Entry 1IXE (X-ray diffraction, 2.30 A resolution); this record covers chains A and B.

== Chain A (and B) ==
Molecule: citrate synthase
From: Thermus thermophilus
Notes: EC 4.1.3.7; chain B of this document is another copy of the same molecule, construct and numbering; everything in this record applies to it too
UniProtKB: Q9LCX9 (Q9LCX9_THETH); residues 1-377 here = UniProt positions 1-377
Chain sequence (377 residues; each row starts with the number of its first residue):
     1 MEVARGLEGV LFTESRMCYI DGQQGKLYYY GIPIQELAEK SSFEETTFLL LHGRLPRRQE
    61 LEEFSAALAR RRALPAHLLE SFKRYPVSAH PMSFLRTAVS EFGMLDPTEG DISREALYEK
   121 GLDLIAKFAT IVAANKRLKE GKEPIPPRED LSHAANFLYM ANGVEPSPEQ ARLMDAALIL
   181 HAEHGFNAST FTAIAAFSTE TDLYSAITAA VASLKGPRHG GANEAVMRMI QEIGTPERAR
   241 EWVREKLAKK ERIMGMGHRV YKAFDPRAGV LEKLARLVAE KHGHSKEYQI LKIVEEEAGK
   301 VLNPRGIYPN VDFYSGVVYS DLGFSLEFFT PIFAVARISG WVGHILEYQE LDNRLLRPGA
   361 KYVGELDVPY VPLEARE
Disordered / not traced: 1-2, 281-283, 377 (chain B: 1-2, 281-284, 377)
Small-molecule neighbours: coenzyme A (COA): Ala222, Leu247, Lys250, Glu251, Arg252, Ile253, Met254, Gly255, Met256, Gly257, His258, Arg259, Lys262, Leu302, Arg305, Ile307, Asn310, Asp312
What the authors report for this chain:
  - binding site for citric acid: His184, His219, Gly220, His258, Arg267, Asp312, Arg337, Arg357
  - catalytic residues: His219, His258, Asp312 (by similarity / conservation)
  - conformationally variable residues (domain motion, loop rearrangement): His219 to Gly221, His258, Arg267, Asp312
  - binding site for coenzyme A: Arg218, Arg252, Ile253, Gly255, Met256, Arg259, Lys262, Leu302, Ile307, Asn310, Arg354
  - contacts within the chain: Gly216-His219 (backbone contact), Leu214-Gly220 (backbone contact), Gly221-Ala225 (backbone contact), Leu214-Gly221 (backbone contact)

== How chain A and chain B interact ==
Pairs across the interface (232; chain A residue first):
  Val3(A) - Leu11(B)
  Val3(A) - Phe12(B)
  Val3(A) - Thr13(B)
  Ala4(A) - Leu11(B)  hydrogen bond (backbone-backbone)
  Ala4(A) - Phe12(B)
  Arg5(A) - Phe12(B)
  Arg5(A) - Glu14(B)  salt bridge
  Arg5(A) - Leu351(B)  hydrogen bond (side chain-backbone)
  Arg5(A) - Asp352(B)  salt bridge
  Arg5(A) - Arg354(B)
  Gly6(A) - Leu355(B)
  Gly6(A) - Leu356(B)
  Gly6(A) - Arg357(B)  hydrogen bond (backbone-backbone)
  Leu7(A) - Val10(B)  hydrophobic
  Leu7(A) - Phe12(B)  hydrophobic
  Leu7(A) - Phe191(B)  hydrophobic
  Leu7(A) - Arg357(B)
  Leu7(A) - Pro358(B)
  Val10(A) - Leu7(B)  hydrophobic
  Val10(A) - Pro358(B)
  Val10(A) - Gly359(B)  hydrogen bond (backbone-backbone)
  Leu11(A) - Val3(B)
  Leu11(A) - Ala4(B)  hydrogen bond (backbone-backbone)
  Leu11(A) - Gly359(B)
  Leu11(A) - Ala360(B)
  Phe12(A) - Val3(B)
  Phe12(A) - Ala4(B)
  Phe12(A) - Arg5(B)
  Phe12(A) - Gly6(B)
  Phe12(A) - Leu7(B)  hydrophobic
  Phe12(A) - Pro358(B)  hydrophobic
  Phe12(A) - Gly359(B)  hydrogen bond (backbone-backbone)
  Thr13(A) - Val3(B)
  Thr13(A) - Ala360(B)
  Thr13(A) - Lys361(B)  hydrogen bond (backbone-backbone)
  Glu14(A) - Lys361(B)
  Glu14(A) - Val363(B)
  Ser15(A) - Lys361(B)  hydrogen bond (backbone-backbone)
  Ser15(A) - Tyr362(B)
  Ser15(A) - Val363(B)  hydrogen bond (backbone-backbone)
  Ser15(A) - Gly364(B)
  Arg16(A) - Tyr362(B)  hydrogen bond (backbone-side chain)
  Arg16(A) - Val363(B)
  Arg16(A) - Gly364(B)
  Cys18(A) - Tyr362(B)
  Tyr19(A) - Tyr362(B)  hydrophobic
  Tyr19(A) - Leu366(B)  hydrophobic
  Ile20(A) - Arg357(B)
  Tyr28(A) - Leu366(B)  hydrophobic
  Tyr28(A) - Asp367(B)
  Tyr30(A) - Val368(B)
  Gly31(A) - Tyr362(B)
  Gly31(A) - Glu365(B)  hydrogen bond (backbone-backbone)
  Gly31(A) - Leu366(B)
  Gly31(A) - Asp367(B)  hydrogen bond (backbone-backbone)
  Gly31(A) - Val368(B)  hydrogen bond (backbone-backbone)
  Ile32(A) - Val368(B)
  Pro33(A) - Val368(B)
  Glu36(A) - Tyr370(B)
  Leu37(A) - Tyr370(B)  hydrophobic
  Lys40(A) - Tyr370(B)  hydrogen bond (backbone-side chain)
  Ser41(A) - Tyr370(B)
  Glu45(A) - Tyr370(B)  hydrogen bond
  Glu45(A) - Arg376(B)  salt bridge
  Leu55(A) - Tyr370(B)  hydrophobic
  Leu55(A) - Val371(B)
  Leu55(A) - Arg376(B)
  Pro56(A) - Leu373(B)
  Pro56(A) - Arg376(B)  hydrogen bond (backbone-side chain)
  Arg57(A) - Arg376(B)
  Arg58(A) - Leu373(B)
  Arg58(A) - Glu374(B)
  His77(A) - Arg84(B)  hydrogen bond (backbone-side chain)
  Glu80(A) - Arg84(B)  salt bridge
  Ser81(A) - Arg84(B)  hydrogen bond
  Arg84(A) - His77(B)  hydrogen bond (side chain-backbone)
  Arg84(A) - Glu80(B)
  Arg84(A) - Ser81(B)  hydrogen bond
  Tyr85(A) - Met104(B)  hydrophobic
  Pro86(A) - Met104(B)
  Pro86(A) - Leu105(B)  hydrophobic
  Ala89(A) - Met104(B)  hydrophobic
  Ser93(A) - Ser100(B)
  Ser93(A) - Met104(B)
  Ser93(A) - Glu109(B)  hydrogen bond
  Phe94(A) - Met104(B)  hydrophobic
  Arg96(A) - Ser100(B)  hydrogen bond
  Arg96(A) - Gly103(B)
  Arg96(A) - Glu109(B)  salt bridge
  Arg96(A) - Asp202(B)  salt bridge
  Arg96(A) - Ser205(B)  hydrogen bond
  Thr97(A) - Ser100(B)  hydrogen bond
  Thr97(A) - Glu101(B)
  Thr97(A) - Met104(B)
  Ser100(A) - Ser93(B)
  Ser100(A) - Arg96(B)  hydrogen bond
  Ser100(A) - Thr97(B)  hydrogen bond
  Glu101(A) - Thr97(B)
  Met104(A) - Tyr85(B)  hydrophobic
  Met104(A) - Pro86(B)
  Met104(A) - Ala89(B)
  Met104(A) - Ser93(B)
  Met104(A) - Phe94(B)  hydrophobic
  Met104(A) - Thr97(B)
  Leu105(A) - Pro86(B)  hydrophobic
  Glu109(A) - Ser93(B)  hydrogen bond
  Glu109(A) - Arg96(B)  salt bridge
  His184(A) - Arg357(B)  hydrogen bond (backbone-side chain)
  Phe186(A) - Arg357(B)
  Phe186(A) - Pro358(B)
  Phe186(A) - Ala360(B)  hydrophobic
  Asn187(A) - Arg357(B)
  Ala188(A) - Thr199(B)
  Ala188(A) - Leu355(B)  hydrophobic
  Ala188(A) - Leu356(B)
  Phe191(A) - Leu7(B)  hydrophobic
  Phe191(A) - Phe191(B)  hydrophobic
  Phe191(A) - Pro358(B)  hydrophobic
  Thr192(A) - Thr192(B)
  Thr192(A) - Ala195(B)
  Thr192(A) - Ala196(B)
  Ala195(A) - Thr192(B)
  Ala196(A) - Thr192(B)
  Ser198(A) - Arg218(B)  hydrogen bond (backbone-side chain)
  Thr199(A) - Ala188(B)
  Thr199(A) - Ser213(B)  hydrogen bond (side chain-backbone)
  Thr199(A) - Gly216(B)
  Thr199(A) - Pro217(B)
  Thr199(A) - Arg218(B)  hydrogen bond (backbone-backbone)
  Thr199(A) - His219(B)
  Glu200(A) - Gly216(B)
  Glu200(A) - Pro217(B)
  Glu200(A) - Arg218(B)  salt bridge
  Thr201(A) - Ala212(B)  hydrogen bond (side chain-backbone)
  Thr201(A) - Lys215(B)
  Thr201(A) - Gly216(B)
  Asp202(A) - Arg96(B)  salt bridge
  Asp202(A) - Lys215(B)  salt bridge
  Ser205(A) - Arg96(B)  hydrogen bond
  Ser205(A) - Ala212(B)
  Ser205(A) - Lys215(B)
  Thr208(A) - Thr208(B)
  Ala209(A) - Ala209(B)  hydrophobic
  Ala212(A) - Thr201(B)  hydrogen bond (backbone-side chain)
  Ala212(A) - Ser205(B)
  Ser213(A) - Ala196(B)
  Ser213(A) - Thr199(B)  hydrogen bond (backbone-side chain)
  Lys215(A) - Thr201(B)
  Lys215(A) - Asp202(B)  salt bridge
  Lys215(A) - Ser205(B)
  Gly216(A) - Thr199(B)
  Gly216(A) - Thr201(B)
  Pro217(A) - Thr199(B)
  Pro217(A) - Glu200(B)
  Arg218(A) - Ser198(B)  hydrogen bond (side chain-backbone)
  Arg218(A) - Thr199(B)  hydrogen bond (backbone-backbone)
  Arg218(A) - Glu200(B)  salt bridge
  Arg218(A) - Asn353(B)  hydrogen bond (side chain-backbone)
  Arg218(A) - Arg354(B)
  Arg218(A) - Leu355(B)
  His219(A) - Thr199(B)
  Arg259(A) - Leu355(B)  hydrogen bond (side chain-backbone)
  Arg259(A) - Arg357(B)
  Val260(A) - Arg357(B)
  Asp352(A) - Arg5(B)  salt bridge
  Asn353(A) - Arg218(B)  hydrogen bond (backbone-side chain)
  Arg354(A) - Arg5(B)  hydrogen bond (side chain-backbone)
  Arg354(A) - Gly6(B)
  Arg354(A) - Glu8(B)  salt bridge
  Arg354(A) - Arg218(B)
  Arg354(A) - Arg259(B)
  Leu355(A) - Gly6(B)
  Leu355(A) - Ala188(B)  hydrophobic
  Leu355(A) - Arg218(B)
  Leu355(A) - Arg259(B)  hydrogen bond (backbone-side chain)
  Leu356(A) - Gly6(B)
  Leu356(A) - Ala188(B)
  Arg357(A) - Gly6(B)  hydrogen bond (backbone-backbone)
  Arg357(A) - Leu7(B)
  Arg357(A) - Ile20(B)
  Arg357(A) - His184(B)  hydrogen bond (side chain-backbone)
  Arg357(A) - Phe186(B)  hydrogen bond (side chain-backbone)
  Arg357(A) - Asn187(B)
  Arg357(A) - Arg259(B)  hydrogen bond (backbone-side chain)
  Arg357(A) - Val260(B)
  Pro358(A) - Leu7(B)
  Pro358(A) - Val10(B)
  Pro358(A) - Phe12(B)  hydrophobic
  Pro358(A) - Phe186(B)
  Pro358(A) - Phe191(B)  hydrophobic
  Gly359(A) - Val10(B)  hydrogen bond (backbone-backbone)
  Gly359(A) - Leu11(B)
  Gly359(A) - Phe12(B)  hydrogen bond (backbone-backbone)
  Ala360(A) - Leu11(B)
  Ala360(A) - Thr13(B)
  Ala360(A) - Ser15(B)
  Ala360(A) - Phe186(B)  hydrophobic
  Lys361(A) - Leu11(B)
  Lys361(A) - Thr13(B)  hydrogen bond (backbone-backbone)
  Lys361(A) - Glu14(B)
  Lys361(A) - Ser15(B)  hydrogen bond (backbone-backbone)
  Tyr362(A) - Ser15(B)
  Tyr362(A) - Arg16(B)  hydrogen bond (side chain-backbone)
  Tyr362(A) - Cys18(B)
  Tyr362(A) - Tyr19(B)  hydrophobic
  Tyr362(A) - Gly31(B)
  Val363(A) - Ser15(B)  hydrogen bond (backbone-backbone)
  Val363(A) - Arg16(B)
  Gly364(A) - Ser15(B)
  Gly364(A) - Arg16(B)
  Glu365(A) - Gly31(B)
  Leu366(A) - Tyr19(B)  hydrophobic
  Leu366(A) - Tyr28(B)  hydrophobic
  Leu366(A) - Gly31(B)
  Asp367(A) - Tyr28(B)  hydrogen bond
  Asp367(A) - Gly31(B)  hydrogen bond (backbone-backbone)
  Val368(A) - Tyr30(B)
  Val368(A) - Gly31(B)  hydrogen bond (backbone-backbone)
  Val368(A) - Ile32(B)
  Val368(A) - Pro33(B)
  Tyr370(A) - Glu36(B)
  Tyr370(A) - Leu37(B)  hydrophobic
  Tyr370(A) - Lys40(B)
  Tyr370(A) - Glu45(B)  hydrogen bond
  Tyr370(A) - Leu55(B)  hydrophobic
  Val371(A) - Leu55(B)
  Leu373(A) - Pro56(B)
  Leu373(A) - Arg57(B)
  Leu373(A) - Arg58(B)
  Arg376(A) - Glu45(B)  salt bridge
  Arg376(A) - Leu55(B)
  Arg376(A) - Pro56(B)  hydrogen bond (side chain-backbone)
Also at the interface, not in a pair above, chain A (99 interface residues in all): Glu8, Met17, His90, Gly103, Gly185, Tyr204, Pro369, Glu374
Also at the interface, not in a pair above, chain B (101 interface residues in all): Met17, Ser41, Leu61, Gly185, Tyr204, His258, Pro369

== Summary ==
Chain A and chain B form an interface of 99 and 101 residues respectively, with 57 hydrogen bonds and 15 salt
bridges. Polar contacts include Arg5(A)-Glu14(B), Arg5(A)-Asp352(B) and Glu45(A)-Arg376(B). Chain A binds
coenzyme A. From the paper: catalytic residues His219(A), His258(A) and Asp312(A); a binding site for coenzyme
A at Arg218(A), Arg252(A) and Ile253(A) among others.
Chain A and chain B are both citrate synthase (Thermus thermophilus); the structure, Crystal structure of
citrate synthase from Thermus thermophilus HB8, was determined by X-ray diffraction.
